Entry 7D09 (electron microscopy, 3.60 A resolution); this record covers chains G and L of the 12 polymer chains in the assembly.

# Chain G (and L)
Molecule: MCE family protein
From: Acinetobacter baumannii
Notes: chain L of this document is another copy of the same molecule, construct and numbering; everything in this record applies to it too
UniProt: V5V921 (V5V921_ACIBA); residue numbers follow UniProt; this construct covers 1-226
Sequence (226 residues; row label = number of the first residue in the row):
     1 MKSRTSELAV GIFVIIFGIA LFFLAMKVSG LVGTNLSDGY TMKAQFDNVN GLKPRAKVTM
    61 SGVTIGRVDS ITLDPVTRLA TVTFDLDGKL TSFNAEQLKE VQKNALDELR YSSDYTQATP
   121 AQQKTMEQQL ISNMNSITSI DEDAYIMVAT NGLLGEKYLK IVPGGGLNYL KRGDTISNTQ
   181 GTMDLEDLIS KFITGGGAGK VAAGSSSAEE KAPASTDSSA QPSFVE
Not modelled in the structure: 1-2, 194-226

# Interface between chain G and chain L
Contacting residue pairs (24; chain G residue first):
  Ile-19(G) / Met-26(L)  hydrophobic
  Phe-22(G) / Leu-31(L)  hydrophobic
  Phe-23(G) / Ser-29(L)
  Lys-27(G) / Gly-30(L)
  Lys-27(G) / Arg-55(L)
  Ser-61(G) / Asp-47(L)  hydrogen bond (side chain-backbone)
  Ser-61(G) / Asn-48(L)
  Ser-61(G) / Val-49(L)
  Gly-62(G) / Val-49(L)
  Gly-62(G) / Asn-50(L)
  Val-63(G) / Leu-73(L)  hydrophobic
  Lys-89(G) / Pro-75(L)
  Leu-90(G) / Leu-73(L)  hydrophobic
  Leu-90(G) / Pro-75(L)
  Thr-91(G) / Pro-75(L)
  Gln-97(G) / Val-76(L)
  Ser-139(G) / Pro-75(L)
  Ala-149(G) / Leu-185(L)  hydrophobic
  Thr-150(G) / Leu-185(L)
  Gly-152(G) / Asp-184(L)
  Leu-153(G) / Leu-153(L)
  Lys-160(G) / Asn-48(L)  hydrogen bond
  Lys-160(G) / Asn-50(L)
  Phe-192(G) / Ile-193(L)
Other interface residues (no listed pair), chain G (24 interface residues in all): Ser-92, Phe-93, Asp-141, Met-147, Tyr-158, Pro-163
Other interface residues (no listed pair), chain L (19 interface residues in all): Arg-78, Leu-154, Glu-186

# Overview
Chain G and chain L form an interface of 24 and 19 residues respectively; the contacts include 2 hydrogen
bonds. Polar contacts include Ser-61(G)/Asp-47(L) and Lys-160(G)/Asn-48(L).
Both chains are MCE family protein (Acinetobacter baumannii). Entry 7D09 (Acinetobacter MlaFEDB complex in
ATP-bound Vtrans2 conformation) was determined by electron microscopy (same publication as 7D06, 7D08 and
7D0A).
